Entry 9MII (electron microscopy, 3.30 A resolution); this record covers chains J and F of the 14 polymer chains in the assembly.

[Chain J]
Name: RM20A3 heavy chain Fv
Organism: Macaca mulatta
Amino-acid sequence (125 residues; numbered 1 to 113 plus 12 insertion-coded residues; the number before each row is that of its first residue; a row labelled like 82A-82C holds insertion residues (82A, then the next letters in order)):
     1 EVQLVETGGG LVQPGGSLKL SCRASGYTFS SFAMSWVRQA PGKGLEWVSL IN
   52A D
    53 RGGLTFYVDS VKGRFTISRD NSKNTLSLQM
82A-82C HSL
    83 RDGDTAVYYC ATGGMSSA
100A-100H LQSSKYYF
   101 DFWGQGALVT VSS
Disordered / not traced: 113
Disulfides: Cys22-Cys92

[Chain F]
Name: Envelope glycoprotein gp160
Organism: Human immunodeficiency virus 1
UniProt: Q2N0S6 (Q2N0S6_9HIV1); residues 512-664 here correspond to UniProt positions 509-661 (UniProt number = residue number - 3)
Amino-acid sequence (153 residues; each row starts with the number of its first residue):
   512 AVGIGAVFLG FLGAAGSTMG AASMTLTVQA RNLLSGIVQQ QSNLLRAPEA QQHLLKLTVW
   572 GIKQLQARVL AVERYLRDQQ LLGIWGCSGK LICCTNVPWN SSWSNRNLSE IWDNMTWLQW
   632 DKEISNYTQI IYGLLEESQN QQEKNEQDLL ALD
Disordered / not traced: 512-519, 546-568
Sequence notes: conflict Pro559 (Ile556 in Q2N0S6), Cys605 (Thr602 in Q2N0S6)
Disulfides: Cys598-Cys604
Glycans and other covalent adducts: N-acetylglucosamine (NAG) linked to Asn611, Asn618, Asn637
Ligand contacts: N-acetylglucosamine (NAG; 2-acetamido-2-deoxy-beta-D-glucopyranose): Gly524, Gly527, Ser528

[Interface between chain J and chain F]
Contacting residue pairs (18):
  Asn52(J) - Asp659(F)  hydrogen bond
  Arg53(J) - Lys655(F)
  Arg53(J) - Asn656(F)  hydrogen bond
  Arg53(J) - Asp659(F)  salt bridge
  Leu56(J) - Asn656(F)
  Leu56(J) - Leu660(F)  hydrophobic
  Phe58(J) - Leu660(F)  hydrophobic
  Phe58(J) - Leu663(F)  hydrophobic
  Met97(J) - Leu663(F)  hydrophobic
  Ser99(J) - Asp659(F)
  Ala100(J) - Gln658(F)
  Ala100(J) - Asp659(F)
  Ala100(J) - Ala662(F)  hydrophobic
  Leu100A(J) - Lys655(F)
  Leu100A(J) - Gln658(F)
  Tyr100F(J) - Ala662(F)  hydrogen bond (side chain-backbone)
  Tyr100F(J) - Leu663(F)
  Tyr100F(J) - Asp664(F)  hydrogen bond (side chain-backbone)

[In short]
The interface between chain J and chain F involves 9 residues on one side and 8 on the other; the contacts
include 4 hydrogen bonds and 1 salt bridge. Polar contacts include Arg53(J)-Asp659(F), Asn52(J)-Asp659(F) and
Arg53(J)-Asn656(F). Chain F binds N-acetylglucosamine.
Chain J is RM20A3 heavy chain Fv (Macaca mulatta) and chain F is Envelope glycoprotein gp160 (Human
immunodeficiency virus 1); the structure, 253-7A03 Fab in complex with HIV-1 BG505 SOSIP Env trimer and RM20A3
Fab, was determined by electron microscopy, deposited together with 9MIA, 9MIB, 9MIC, 9MID, 9MIF, 9MIH and 4
further entries.
